Entry 8EX9 (electron microscopy, 2.96 A resolution); this record covers chains A and D of the 4 polymer chains in the assembly.

Chain A:
Protein: RNA-guided DNA endonuclease TnpB
From: Deinococcus radiodurans R1
Notes: EC 3.1.21.-
UniProt: Q7DF80 (DRA2B_DEIRA); numbering as in UniProt (aligned over 1-408)
Sequence (408 residues; row label = number of the first residue in the row):
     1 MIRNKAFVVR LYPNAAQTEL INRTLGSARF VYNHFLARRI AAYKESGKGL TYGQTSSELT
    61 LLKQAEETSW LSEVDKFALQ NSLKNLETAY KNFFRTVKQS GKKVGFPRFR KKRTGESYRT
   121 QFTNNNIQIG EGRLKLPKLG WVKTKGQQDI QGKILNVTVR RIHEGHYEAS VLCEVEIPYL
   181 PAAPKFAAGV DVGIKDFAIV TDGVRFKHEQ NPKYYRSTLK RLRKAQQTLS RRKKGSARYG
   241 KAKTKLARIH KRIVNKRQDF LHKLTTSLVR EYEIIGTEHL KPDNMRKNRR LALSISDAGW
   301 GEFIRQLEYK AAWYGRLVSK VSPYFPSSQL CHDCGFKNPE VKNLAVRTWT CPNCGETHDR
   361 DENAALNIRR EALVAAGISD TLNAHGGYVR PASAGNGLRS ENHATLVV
Unresolved in the structure: 1, 98-103, 174-408

Chain D:
Molecule: 43-nt DNA strand
Sequence (43 nucleotides; each row starts with the number of its first residue; numbers below 1 keep their minus sign (DG-21 is residue -21)):
   -21 GTCATGGGCG CCAAGGGACT CATCAACCGT CGCTTGATCT CAG
Unresolved in the structure: -21 to -15, 9-21

How chain A and chain D interact:
Pairs across the interface (14):
  Asn4(A) - DC-1(D)  base contact
  Lys76(A) - DT1(D)  hydrogen bond to the base
  Phe77(A) - DT1(D)  base contact
  Gln80(A) - DA0(D)  base contact
  Lys91(A) - DT-2(D)  salt bridge to the phosphate
  Thr114(A) - DA-9(D)  hydrogen bond to the phosphate
  Gln121(A) - DA0(D)  hydrogen bond to the phosphate
  Gln121(A) - DT1(D)  base contact
  Thr123(A) - DT1(D)  base contact
  Thr123(A) - DC2(D)  base contact
  Leu155(A) - DA0(D)  sugar contact
  Asn156(A) - DC-1(D)  hydrogen bond to the phosphate
  Asn156(A) - DA0(D)  hydrogen bond to the phosphate
  Leu172(A) - DC-1(D)  phosphate contact
Also at the interface, not in a pair above, chain A (17 interface residues in all): Tyr52, Lys84, Arg95, Arg119, Phe122, Asn124
Also at the interface, not in a pair above, chain D (9 interface residues in all): DA-4, DC-3, DA4

Overview:
17 residues of chain A and 9 residues of chain D are in contact, with 5 hydrogen bonds and 1 salt bridge.
Polar pairs include Lys76(A)-DT1(D), Thr114(A)-DA-9(D) and Gln121(A)-DA0(D).
Here chain A is RNA-guided DNA endonuclease TnpB (Deinococcus radiodurans R1) and chain D is a 43-nt DNA
strand. Entry 8EX9 (ISDra2 TnpB in complex with reRNA and cognate DNA, conformation 2 (RuvC domain
unresolved)) was determined by electron microscopy, deposited together with 8BF8 and 8EXA.
